PDB entry 5B5M | X-ray diffraction, 3.30 A resolution | chains M and Q of the 36 polymer chains in the assembly

# Chain M
Molecule: Photosynthetic reaction center M subunit
Source organism: Thermochromatium tepidum
Reference sequence: A8ASG6 (A8ASG6_THETI); numbering as in UniProt (aligned over 1-319)
Chain sequence (319 residues; each row starts with the number of its first residue):
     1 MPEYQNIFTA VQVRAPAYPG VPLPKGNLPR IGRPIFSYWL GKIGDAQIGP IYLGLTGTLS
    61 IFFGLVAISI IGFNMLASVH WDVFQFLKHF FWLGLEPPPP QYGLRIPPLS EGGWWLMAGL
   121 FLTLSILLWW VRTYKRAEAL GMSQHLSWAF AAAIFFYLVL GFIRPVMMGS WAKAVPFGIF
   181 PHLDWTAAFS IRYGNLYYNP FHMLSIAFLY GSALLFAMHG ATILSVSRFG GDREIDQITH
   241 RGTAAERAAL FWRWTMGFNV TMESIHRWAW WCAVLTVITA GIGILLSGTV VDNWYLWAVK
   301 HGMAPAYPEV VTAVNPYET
Unresolved in the structure: 1
Bound ions: Fe ion: His219, Glu234, His266 (shared with 2 residues of chain L)
Residues lining bound ligands:
  - bacteriochlorophyll a (BCL), molecule 1: Ile68, Leu122, Ile126, Ala153, Phe156, Tyr157, Leu160, Phe177, Trp185, Thr186, Ala187, Phe189, Ser190, Leu196, Tyr197, His202, Ser205, Ile206, Leu209, Tyr210, Thr276, Ala280, Gly283, Ile284
  - bacteriochlorophyll a (BCL), molecule 2: Leu122, Phe156, Tyr157, Leu160, Val175, Ile179, His182, Leu183, Thr186
  - bacteriochlorophyll a (BCL), molecule 3: Thr186, Tyr197, Tyr210
  - bacteriochlorophyll a (BCL), molecule 4: Tyr197, Met203, Ile206, Ala207, Tyr210, Gly211, Leu214
  - bacteriopheophytin a (BPH), molecule 1: Ser60, Ile61, Phe62, Gly64, Leu65, Ser125, Ile126, Trp129, Thr133, Leu146, Ala149, Phe150, Ala153, Ala273, Val274, Val277
  - bacteriopheophytin a (BPH), molecule 2: Tyr210, Ala213, Leu214, Ala217, Met218, Trp252
  - spirilloxanthin (CRT): Ile68, Ile71, Gly72, Phe73, Met75, Phe86, Phe90, Trp115, Leu116, Gly119, Leu120, Thr123, Tyr157, Leu160, Gly161, Phe162, Trp171, Val175, Pro176, Phe177, Gly178, His182
  - menaquinone 8 (MQ8): Leu214, Leu215, Met218, His219, Thr222, Ala245, Ala248, Ala249, Trp252, Met256, Phe258, Asn259, Val260, Thr261, Met262, Ile265, Trp268
  - phosphatidylglycerol (PGW; (1R)-2-{[(S)-{[(2S)-2,3-dihydroxypropyl]oxy}(hydroxy)phosphoryl]oxy}-1-[(hexadecanoyloxy)methyl]ethyl (9Z)-octadec-9-enoate): Ile31, Gly32, Arg33, Ile35, Ile48

# Chain Q
Molecule: LH1 alpha polypeptide
Source organism: Thermochromatium tepidum
Reference sequence: D2Z0P2 (D2Z0P2_THETI); residue numbers follow UniProt; this construct covers 1-61
Chain sequence (61 residues; each row starts with the number of its first residue):
     1 MFTMNANLYK IWLILDPRRV LVSIVAFQIV LGLLIHMIVL STDLNWLDDN IPVSYQALGK
    61 K
Unresolved in the structure: 1
Bound ions: Sr2+ site 1 near Asp49 (its only coordinating residue here); Sr2+ site 2: Gln56 (shared with 2 residues of chain O)
Residues lining bound ligands:
  - bacteriochlorophyll a (BCL), molecule 1: Leu15, Arg19, Val20, Ser23, Ile35
  - bacteriochlorophyll a (BCL), molecule 2: Gln28, Ile29, Gly32, His36, Val39, Trp46, Leu47
  - bacteriochlorophyll a (BCL), molecule 3: Gln28, Leu31, Gly32, Ile35, His36
  - spirilloxanthin (CRT), molecule 1: Asn7, Leu8, Lys10, Ile11, Ile14
  - spirilloxanthin (CRT), molecule 2: Leu21, Ile24, Phe27, Gln28, Leu31, Leu34, Ile35
  - spirilloxanthin (CRT), molecule 3: Leu33, His36, Met37, Leu40

# Chain M / chain Q interface
Residue-residue contacts (27):
  Pro29(M) - Arg18(Q)
  Ile31(M) - Arg19(Q)
  Leu53(M) - Arg19(Q)  hydrogen bond (backbone-side chain)
  Gly54(M) - Val22(Q)
  Leu55(M) - Val22(Q)  hydrophobic
  Leu55(M) - Val25(Q)  hydrophobic
  Thr58(M) - Ala26(Q)
  Leu59(M) - Ala26(Q)  hydrophobic
  Phe62(M) - Ser23(Q)
  Phe62(M) - Ala26(Q)  hydrophobic
  Phe62(M) - Phe27(Q)
  Phe62(M) - Val30(Q)  hydrophobic
  Phe63(M) - Val30(Q)  hydrophobic
  Phe63(M) - Leu33(Q)  hydrophobic
  Val66(M) - Val30(Q)  hydrophobic
  Ile106(M) - Leu40(Q)
  Ile106(M) - Ser41(Q)
  Pro107(M) - Ser41(Q)
  Pro108(M) - Ser41(Q)
  Leu109(M) - Ser41(Q)  hydrogen bond (backbone-backbone)
  Leu109(M) - Thr42(Q)
  Trp114(M) - Ile38(Q)  hydrophobic
  Met117(M) - Met37(Q)  hydrophobic
  Met117(M) - Ile38(Q)  hydrophobic
  Met117(M) - Ser41(Q)
  Leu120(M) - Met37(Q)  hydrophobic
  Phe121(M) - Leu34(Q)  hydrophobic
Also at the interface, not in a pair above, chain M (22 interface residues in all): Leu28, Arg105, Gly113, Leu124
Also at the interface, not in a pair above, chain Q (18 interface residues in all): Ile29, Asn45, Asp48

# Summary
Chain M and chain Q form an interface of 22 and 18 residues respectively; the contacts include 2 hydrogen
bonds. Polar contacts include Leu53(M)-Arg19(Q) and Leu109(M)-Ser41(Q). Chain M binds 4 copies of
bacteriochlorophyll a, bacteriopheophytin a, menaquinone 8, spirilloxanthin and phosphatidylglycerol.
Chain M is Photosynthetic reaction center M subunit and chain Q is LH1 alpha polypeptide, both from
Thermochromatium tepidum; the structure, Crystal structure of the Sr-substituted LH1-RC complex from Tch.
tepidum, was determined by X-ray diffraction, deposited together with 5B5N.
